4V9G - chains AH and AM of the 64 polymer chains in the assembly; structure by X-ray diffraction, 7.78 A resolution (low resolution: residue-level contacts below are approximate; hydrogen-bond / salt-bridge calls are withheld).

# Chain AH
Protein: Reaction center protein H chain
Source organism: Rhodobacter sphaeroides
Reference sequence: P0C0Y7 (RCEH_RHOSH); numbering as in UniProt (aligned over 1-260)
Sequence (260 residues; row label = number of the first residue in the row):
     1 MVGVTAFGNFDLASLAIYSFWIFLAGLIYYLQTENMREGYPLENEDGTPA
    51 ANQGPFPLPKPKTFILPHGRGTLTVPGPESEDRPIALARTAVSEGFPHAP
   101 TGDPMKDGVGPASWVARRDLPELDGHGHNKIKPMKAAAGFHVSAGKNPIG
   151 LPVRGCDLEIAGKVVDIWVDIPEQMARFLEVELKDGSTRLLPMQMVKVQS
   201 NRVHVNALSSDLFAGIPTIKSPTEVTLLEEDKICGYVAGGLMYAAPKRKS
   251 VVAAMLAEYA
Unresolved in the structure: 1-10

# Chain AM
Protein: Reaction center protein M chain
Source organism: Rhodobacter sphaeroides
Reference sequence: P0C0Y9 (RCEM_RHOSH); residues 0-307 here correspond to UniProt positions 1-308 (UniProt number = residue number + 1)
Sequence (308 residues; each row starts with the number of its first residue; numbering starts at 0):
     0 MAEYQNIFSQVQVRGPADLGMTEDVNLANRSGVGPFSTLLGWFGNAQLGP
    50 IYLGSLGVLSLFSGLMWFFTIGIWFWYQAGWNPAVFLRDLFFFSLEPPAP
   100 EYGLSFAAPLKEGGLWLIASFFMFVAVWSWWGRTYLRAQALGMGKHTAWA
   150 FLSAIWLWMVLGFIRPILMGSWSEAVPYGIFSHLDWTNNFSLVHGNLFYN
   200 PFHGLSIAFLYGSALLFAMHGATILAVSRFGGERELEQIADRGTAAERAA
   250 LFWRWTMGFNATMEGIHRWAIWMAVLVTLTGGIGILLSGTVVDNWYVWGQ
   300 NHGMAPLN
Unresolved in the structure: 0, 305-307
Ion coordination: Fe2+: Glu-234, His-266
Residues lining bound ligands:
  - bacteriochlorophyll a (BCL), molecule 1: Ser-59, Met-122, Ala-125, Val-126, Ala-153, Ile-154, Leu-156, Trp-157, Leu-160, Thr-186, Asn-187, Phe-189, Ser-190, Phe-197, Phe-201, His-202, Ser-205, Ile-206, Leu-209, Tyr-210, Thr-277, Gly-280, Gly-283, Ile-284
  - bacteriochlorophyll a (BCL), molecule 2: Trp-157, Leu-160, Val-175, Ile-179, His-182, Leu-183, Trp-185, Thr-186
  - bacteriochlorophyll a (BCL), molecule 3: Gly-203, Ile-206, Ala-207, Tyr-210, Leu-214
  - bacteriopheophytin a (BPH), molecule 1: Ser-59, Leu-60, Gly-63, Leu-64, Phe-67, Ala-125, Val-126, Trp-129, Thr-133, Thr-146, Ala-149, Phe-150, Ala-153, Leu-209, Ala-273, Val-276, Thr-277
  - bacteriopheophytin a (BPH), molecule 2: Tyr-210, Ala-213, Leu-214, Ala-217, Met-218, Trp-252, Met-256
  - spheroidene (SPO): Trp-66, Phe-67, Phe-68, Gly-71, Phe-74, Trp-75, Phe-85, Trp-115, Ser-119, Phe-120, Met-122, Phe-123, Trp-157, Gly-161, Trp-171, Val-175, Tyr-177, Gly-178, Ile-179, His-182
  - ubiquinone-10 (U10): Leu-214, Leu-215, Met-218, His-219, Thr-222, Ile-223, Ala-248, Trp-252, Met-256, Phe-258, Asn-259, Ala-260, Thr-261, Ile-265, Trp-268
Curated features (UniProtKB/Swiss-Prot):
  - binding site ((7R,8Z)-bacteriochlorophyll b): His-182, His-202
  - binding site (Fe cation): His-219, Glu-234, His-266
  - binding site (a ubiquinone): Trp-252

# How chain AH and chain AM interact
Residue-residue contacts (100):
  Asp-11(AH) with Leu-286(AM); Val-290(AM)
  Leu-12(AH) with Val-290(AM)
  Ala-13(AH) with Val-290(AM); Val-291(AM); Trp-297(AM); His-301(AM)
  Ser-14(AH) with His-301(AM)
  Ala-16(AH) with Leu-286(AM)
  Ile-17(AH) with Phe-201(AM); His-301(AM)
  Phe-20(AH) with Leu-204(AM); Leu-275(AM); Thr-279(AM)
  Leu-24(AH) with Leu-275(AM)
  Leu-27(AH) with Trp-271(AM)
  Ile-28(AH) with Trp-268(AM)
  Tyr-30(AH) with Trp-271(AM)
  Leu-31(AH) with Arg-267(AM); Trp-268(AM); Trp-271(AM)
  Gln-32(AH) with Phe-258(AM); Asn-259(AM); Trp-268(AM)
  Glu-34(AH) with Thr-261(AM); Gly-264(AM); Arg-267(AM)
  Asn-35(AH) with Ala-260(AM); Thr-261(AM); Gly-264(AM); Ile-265(AM); Trp-268(AM)
  Arg-37(AH) with Thr-261(AM); Glu-263(AM)
  Glu-38(AH) with Ile-238(AM); Arg-241(AM); Thr-261(AM)
  Gly-39(AH) with Arg-241(AM)
  Tyr-40(AH) with Arg-253(AM)
  Leu-73(AH) with Ala-239(AM); Asp-240(AM)
  Val-75(AH) with Ala-239(AM)
  Glu-79(AH) with Arg-241(AM)
  Ser-113(AH) with Arg-247(AM)
  Arg-117(AH) with Asp-240(AM); Gly-242(AM)
  Glu-122(AH) with Arg-233(AM); Glu-236(AM)
  His-126(AH) with Asp-17(AM)
  Lys-130(AH) with Arg-233(AM)
  Ile-131(AH) with Arg-233(AM)
  Phe-140(AH) with Arg-13(AM); Gly-14(AM); Pro-15(AM)
  His-141(AH) with Glu-2(AM)
  Val-142(AH) with Glu-2(AM)
  Ser-143(AH) with Glu-2(AM)
  Ala-144(AH) with Glu-2(AM)
  Asn-147(AH) with Glu-2(AM); Tyr-3(AM); Gln-4(AM); Asn-5(AM)
  Pro-148(AH) with Asn-5(AM)
  Ile-149(AH) with Asn-5(AM)
  Leu-151(AH) with Phe-7(AM)
  Ile-167(AH) with Asn-5(AM)
  Val-169(AH) with Val-12(AM)
  Asp-170(AH) with Val-12(AM)
  Pro-172(AH) with Asn-44(AM)
  Glu-173(AH) with Gly-43(AM); Asn-44(AM)
  Gln-174(AH) with Gln-11(AM); Val-12(AM); Arg-13(AM); Gly-14(AM); Ala-45(AM); Gln-46(AM)
  Met-175(AH) with Val-12(AM); Glu-232(AM)
  Ala-176(AH) with Val-10(AM)
  Arg-177(AH) with Glu-232(AM); Arg-233(AM)
  Pro-192(AH) with Arg-228(AM)
  Met-193(AH) with Gln-9(AM); Val-10(AM)
  Gln-194(AH) with Ser-227(AM); Arg-228(AM); Glu-232(AM)
  Met-195(AH) with Arg-228(AM)
  Val-196(AH) with Ser-8(AM)
  Val-198(AH) with Phe-7(AM); Ser-8(AM)
  Ser-200(AH) with Phe-7(AM)
  Leu-227(AH) with Glu-236(AM)
  Glu-230(AH) with Arg-233(AM)
  Cys-234(AH) with Arg-228(AM); Phe-229(AM)
  Gly-235(AH) with Arg-247(AM)
  Ala-238(AH) with Phe-229(AM)
  Leu-241(AH) with Arg-228(AM)
Other interface residues (no listed pair), chain AH (70 interface residues in all): Met-36, Phe-64, Leu-66, Pro-78, Pro-111, Arg-118, Lys-146, Ile-171, Lys-197, Asn-201, Asp-231
Other interface residues (no listed pair), chain AM (56 interface residues in all): Ala-1, Phe-208, Leu-235, Thr-243, Glu-246, Thr-289

# Summary
70 residues of chain AH face 56 of chain AM across their interface. Chain AM binds 3 copies of
bacteriochlorophyll a, bacteriopheophytin a, ubiquinone-10 and spheroidene. From UniProt:
(7R,8Z)-bacteriochlorophyll b-binding residues His-182(AM) and His-202(AM), 3 Fe cation-binding residues and
ubiquinone-binding residue Trp-252(AM) on chain AM.
Chain AH is Reaction center protein H chain and chain AM is Reaction center protein M chain, both from
Rhodobacter sphaeroides; the structure, RC-LH1-PufX dimer complex from Rhodobacter sphaeroides, was determined
by X-ray diffraction.
